3H0G - chains B and J of the 12 polymer chains in the assembly; structure by X-ray diffraction, 3.65 A resolution.

Chain B:
Protein: DNA-directed RNA polymerase II subunit RPB2
From: Schizosaccharomyces pombe
Notes: EC 2.7.7.6
UniProt: Q02061 (RPB2_SCHPO); residues 1-1210 here = UniProt positions 1-1210
Amino-acid sequence (1210 residues; numbered 1 to 1210; the number before each row is that of its first residue):
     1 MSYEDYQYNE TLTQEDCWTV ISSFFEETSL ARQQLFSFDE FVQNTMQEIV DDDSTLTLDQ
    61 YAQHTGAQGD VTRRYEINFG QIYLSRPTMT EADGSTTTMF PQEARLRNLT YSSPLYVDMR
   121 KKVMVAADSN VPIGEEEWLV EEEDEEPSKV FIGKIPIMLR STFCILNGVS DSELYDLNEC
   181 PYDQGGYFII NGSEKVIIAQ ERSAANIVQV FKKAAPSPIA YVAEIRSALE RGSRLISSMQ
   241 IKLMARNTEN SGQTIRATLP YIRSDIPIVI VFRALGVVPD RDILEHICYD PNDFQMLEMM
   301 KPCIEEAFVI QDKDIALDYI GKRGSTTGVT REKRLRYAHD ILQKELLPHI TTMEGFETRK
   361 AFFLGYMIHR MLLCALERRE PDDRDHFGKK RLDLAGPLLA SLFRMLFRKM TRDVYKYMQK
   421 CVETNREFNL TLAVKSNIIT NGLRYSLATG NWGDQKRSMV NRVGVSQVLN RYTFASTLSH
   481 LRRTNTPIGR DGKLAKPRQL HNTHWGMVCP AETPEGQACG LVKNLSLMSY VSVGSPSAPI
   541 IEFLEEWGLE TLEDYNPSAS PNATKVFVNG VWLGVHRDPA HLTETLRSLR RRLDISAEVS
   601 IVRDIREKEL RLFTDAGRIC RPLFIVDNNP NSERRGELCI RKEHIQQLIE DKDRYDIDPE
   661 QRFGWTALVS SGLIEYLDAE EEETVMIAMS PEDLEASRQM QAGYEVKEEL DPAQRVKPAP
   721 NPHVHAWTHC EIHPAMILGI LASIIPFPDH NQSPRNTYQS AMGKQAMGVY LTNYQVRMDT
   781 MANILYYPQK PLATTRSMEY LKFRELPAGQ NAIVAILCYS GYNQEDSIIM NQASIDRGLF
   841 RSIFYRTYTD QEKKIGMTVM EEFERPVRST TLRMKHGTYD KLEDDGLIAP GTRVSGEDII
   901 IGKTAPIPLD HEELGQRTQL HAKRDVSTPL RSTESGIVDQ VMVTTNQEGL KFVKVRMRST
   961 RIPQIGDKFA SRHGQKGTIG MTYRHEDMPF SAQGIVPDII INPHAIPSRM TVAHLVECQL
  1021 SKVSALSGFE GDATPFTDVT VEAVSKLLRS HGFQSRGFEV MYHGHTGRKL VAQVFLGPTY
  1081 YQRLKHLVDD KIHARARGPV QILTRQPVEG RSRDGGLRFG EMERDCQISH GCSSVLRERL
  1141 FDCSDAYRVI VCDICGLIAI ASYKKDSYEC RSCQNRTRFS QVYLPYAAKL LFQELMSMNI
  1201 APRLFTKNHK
Disordered / not traced: 1-9, 58-76, 122-142, 908-918
Ion coordination: Zn2+: Cys-1152, Cys-1155, Cys-1173
Swiss-Prot annotation at these positions:
  - zinc finger: Cys-1152 to Cys-1173 (C4-type)
  - binding site (Mg(2+)): Asp-826
  - binding site (Zn(2+)): Cys-1152, Cys-1155, Cys-1170, Cys-1173

Chain J:
Protein: DNA-directed RNA polymerases I, II, and III subunit RPABC5
From: Schizosaccharomyces pombe
UniProt: O13877 (RPAB5_SCHPO); numbering as in UniProt (aligned over 1-71)
Amino-acid sequence (71 residues; numbered 1 to 71; the number before each row is that of its first residue):
     1 MIIPIRCFSC GKVIGDKWDT YLTLLQEDNT EGEALDKLGL QRYCCRRMIL THVDLIEKLL
    61 CYNPLSKQKN L
Disordered / not traced: 65-71
Ion coordination: Zn2+: Cys-7, Cys-10, Cys-44, Cys-45
Swiss-Prot annotation at these positions:
  - binding site (Zn(2+)): Cys-7, Cys-10, Cys-44, Cys-45

Interface between chain B and chain J:
Pairs across the interface (62):
  Tyr-175(B) / Lys-58(J)
  Tyr-175(B) / Cys-61(J)
  Tyr-175(B) / Tyr-62(J)
  Asn-178(B) / Tyr-62(J)
  Glu-179(B) / Tyr-62(J)  hydrogen bond (backbone-side chain)
  Cys-180(B) / Tyr-62(J)
  Val-769(B) / Leu-55(J)  hydrophobic
  Thr-772(B) / Lys-58(J)  hydrogen bond (side chain-backbone)
  Thr-772(B) / Leu-59(J)
  Thr-772(B) / Tyr-62(J)
  Asn-773(B) / Tyr-62(J)
  Tyr-774(B) / Met-1(J)
  Gln-775(B) / Leu-59(J)
  Leu-785(B) / Met-1(J)
  Tyr-786(B) / Met-1(J)
  Tyr-787(B) / Met-1(J)
  Tyr-787(B) / Ile-2(J)
  Tyr-787(B) / Pro-4(J)  hydrogen bond (side chain-backbone)
  Gln-789(B) / Phe-8(J)
  Gln-789(B) / Met-48(J)
  Gln-789(B) / Thr-51(J)
  Lys-790(B) / Thr-51(J)  hydrogen bond (backbone-side chain)
  Lys-790(B) / His-52(J)
  Lys-790(B) / Val-53(J)
  Arg-804(B) / Val-53(J)
  Glu-805(B) / Val-53(J)
  Leu-806(B) / Leu-55(J)  hydrophobic
  Pro-807(B) / Val-53(J)  hydrophobic
  Gln-810(B) / Phe-8(J)
  Asn-811(B) / Arg-47(J)  hydrogen bond (backbone-side chain)
  Asn-811(B) / Thr-51(J)  hydrogen bond
  Ala-812(B) / Arg-47(J)
  Ile-813(B) / Tyr-43(J)  hydrophobic
  Ile-813(B) / Cys-44(J)
  Ile-813(B) / Arg-47(J)
  Ser-834(B) / Phe-8(J)  hydrogen bond (side chain-backbone)
  Arg-837(B) / Cys-7(J)
  Arg-837(B) / Phe-8(J)  hydrogen bond (side chain-backbone)
  Arg-837(B) / Ser-9(J)  hydrogen bond (side chain-backbone)
  Arg-837(B) / Cys-10(J)  hydrogen bond (side chain-backbone)
  Leu-839(B) / Phe-8(J)  hydrophobic
  His-985(B) / Ser-9(J)
  Gln-993(B) / Gln-41(J)
  Ile-995(B) / Arg-42(J)
  Ile-995(B) / Tyr-43(J)  hydrophobic
  Ile-995(B) / Cys-44(J)  hydrophobic
  Val-996(B) / Ser-9(J)
  Asp-998(B) / Phe-8(J)
  Asp-998(B) / Ser-9(J)
  Asp-998(B) / Arg-47(J)  salt bridge
  Lys-1022(B) / Tyr-43(J)  hydrogen bond
  Ala-1025(B) / Arg-46(J)  hydrogen bond (backbone-side chain)
  Leu-1026(B) / Asp-36(J)
  Leu-1026(B) / Arg-46(J)
  Ser-1027(B) / Gly-32(J)
  Ser-1027(B) / Glu-33(J)  hydrogen bond (backbone-backbone)
  Gly-1028(B) / Leu-50(J)
  Phe-1029(B) / Glu-31(J)
  Phe-1053(B) / Tyr-43(J)  hydrophobic
  Glu-1059(B) / Tyr-43(J)  hydrogen bond
  Leu-1076(B) / Tyr-43(J)  hydrophobic
  Pro-1078(B) / Tyr-43(J)
Interface residues without a listed pair, chain B (47 interface residues in all): Pro-181, Ile-784, Pro-788, Leu-792, Gly-838, Ser-1024, Gly-1077
Interface residues without a listed pair, chain J (28 interface residues in all): Ile-3

Overview:
47 residues of chain B face 28 of chain J across their interface; the contacts include 14 hydrogen bonds and 1
salt bridge. Among the polar pairs are Asp-998(B)/Arg-47(J), Glu-179(B)/Tyr-62(J) and Thr-772(B)/Lys-58(J).
Here chain B is DNA-directed RNA polymerase II subunit RPB2 and chain J is DNA-directed RNA polymerases I, II,
and III subunit RPABC5, both from Schizosaccharomyces pombe. Entry 3H0G (RNA Polymerase II from
Schizosaccharomyces pombe) was determined by X-ray diffraction.
